PDB entry 5W3M | electron microscopy, 2.26 A resolution | chains A and C of the 6 polymer chains in the assembly

== Chain A ==
Protein: viral protein 1
From: Human rhinovirus 14
UniProtKB: P03303 (POLG_HRV14); residues 1-289 here correspond to UniProt positions 568-856 (UniProt number = residue number + 567)
Chain sequence (289 residues; numbered 1 to 289; the number before each row is that of its first residue):
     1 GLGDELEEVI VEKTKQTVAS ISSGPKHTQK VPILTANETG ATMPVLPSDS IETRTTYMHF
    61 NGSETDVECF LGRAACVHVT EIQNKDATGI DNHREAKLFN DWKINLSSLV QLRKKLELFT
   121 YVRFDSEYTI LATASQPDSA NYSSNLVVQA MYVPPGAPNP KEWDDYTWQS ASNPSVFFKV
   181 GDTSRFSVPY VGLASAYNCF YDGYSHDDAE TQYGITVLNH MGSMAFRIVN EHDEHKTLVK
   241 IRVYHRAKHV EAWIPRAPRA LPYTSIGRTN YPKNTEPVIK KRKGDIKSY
Disordered / not traced: 1-16
Swiss-Prot annotation at these positions:
  - site: Tyr289 (Cleavage)

== Chain C ==
Protein: viral protein 2
From: Human rhinovirus 14
UniProtKB: P03303 (POLG_HRV14); residues 1-262 here correspond to UniProt positions 70-331 (UniProt number = residue number + 69)
Chain sequence (262 residues; numbered 1 to 262; the number before each row is that of its first residue):
     1 SPNVEACGYS DRVQQITLGN STITTQEAAN AVVCYAEWPE YLPDVDASDV NKTSKPDTSV
    61 CRFYTLDSKT WTTGSKGWCW KLPDALKDMG VFGQNMFFHS LGRSGYTVHV QCNATKFHSG
   121 CLLVVVIPEH QLASHEGGNV SVKYTFTHPG ERGIDLSSAN EVGGPVKDVI YNMNGTLLGN
   181 LLIFPHQFIN LRTNNTATIV IPYINSVPID SMTRHNNVSL MVIPIAPLTV PTGATPSLPI
   241 TVTIAPMCTE FSGIRSKSIV PQ
Disordered / not traced: 1-7
Swiss-Prot annotation at these positions:
  - site: Gln262 (Cleavage)

== Chain A / chain C interface ==
Pairs across the interface (106):
  Asn37(A) with Phe188(C)
  Glu38(A) with Gln187(C); Phe188(C), hydrogen bond (backbone-backbone); Asn190(C), hydrogen bond; Thr193(C), hydrogen bond; Asn194(C)
  Thr39(A) with Ala29(C); Asn30(C); Val32(C); His186(C); Gln187(C), hydrogen bond (backbone-side chain)
  Gly40(A) with His186(C)
  Thr120(A) with Glu129(C)
  Tyr121(A) with Glu129(C), hydrogen bond; Ile204(C); Asn205(C); Ser206(C)
  Ala194(A) with Ser206(C); Val207(C), hydrophobic
  Ser195(A) with Ser206(C), hydrogen bond (backbone-backbone)
  Ala196(A) with Ser206(C)
  Asn198(A) with Glu129(C); Ser206(C), hydrogen bond
  Phe200(A) with Glu129(C); Gln131(C)
  Tyr201(A) with Glu129(C); Gln131(C), hydrogen bond (backbone-side chain); Arg214(C); His215(C)
  Asp202(A) with Lys81(C), salt bridge; Glu129(C), hydrogen bond (backbone-side chain); His130(C); His215(C); Asn216(C), hydrogen bond (backbone-backbone)
  Gly203(A) with Arg214(C)
  Tyr204(A) with Val142(C), hydrogen bond (side chain-backbone); Lys143(C), hydrogen bond (side chain-backbone); Tyr144(C), hydrogen bond (side chain-backbone); Thr147(C), hydrogen bond; His148(C); Arg214(C), hydrogen bond (backbone-backbone)
  Ser205(A) with Arg214(C), hydrogen bond (backbone-side chain)
  Asp207(A) with Tyr144(C), hydrogen bond; Thr213(C), hydrogen bond; Arg214(C), hydrogen bond (side chain-backbone); Val260(C)
  Asp208(A) with Tyr144(C); Pro261(C)
  Ala209(A) with Lys143(C); Tyr144(C); Pro261(C)
  Thr211(A) with Ser141(C)
  Gln212(A) with Ser141(C)
  Tyr213(A) with His130(C), hydrogen bond (side chain-backbone); Gln131(C); Leu132(C), hydrogen bond (side chain-backbone); Ser141(C), hydrogen bond (backbone-side chain); Val142(C); Thr147(C)
  Gly214(A) with Gln131(C)
  Ile254(A) with Tyr35(C); Pro128(C), hydrophobic; Ile204(C), hydrophobic
  Pro255(A) with Ile183(C), hydrophobic; Phe184(C)
  Arg256(A) with Pro128(C), hydrogen bond (side chain-backbone); Glu129(C), hydrogen bond (side chain-backbone); Ile183(C); Phe184(C)
  Ala257(A) with Thr176(C); Asn180(C); Ile183(C); Phe184(C)
  Pro258(A) with Thr176(C); Asn180(C)
  Arg259(A) with Asn174(C), hydrogen bond (side chain-backbone); Gly175(C)
  Ala260(A) with Gly175(C), hydrogen bond (backbone-backbone); Leu177(C), hydrophobic
  Leu261(A) with Tyr171(C), hydrophobic; Gly175(C), hydrogen bond (backbone-backbone)
  Thr264(A) with Gly138(C), hydrogen bond (side chain-backbone)
  Ser265(A) with Gly138(C); Asn139(C)
  Gly267(A) with Gln131(C), hydrogen bond (backbone-side chain)
  Arg268(A) with Gln131(C); Asn139(C), hydrogen bond (side chain-backbone); Val140(C)
  Thr269(A) with Gln131(C), hydrogen bond (side chain-backbone); Leu132(C), hydrogen bond (side chain-backbone); Ala133(C), hydrogen bond (side chain-backbone); Asn174(C)
  Asn270(A) with Ala133(C); Ser134(C), hydrogen bond (side chain-backbone); Gly138(C), hydrogen bond (side chain-backbone); Asn139(C); Val140(C), hydrogen bond (side chain-backbone)
  Tyr271(A) with Gly137(C); Val166(C); Asp168(C), hydrogen bond; Tyr171(C); Gly175(C)
  Lys273(A) with His135(C); Glu136(C)
  Val278(A) with Tyr171(C), hydrophobic; Leu177(C), hydrophobic
Other interface residues (no listed pair), chain A (43 interface residues in all): Cys199, His206, Ile279
Other interface residues (no listed pair), chain C (53 interface residues in all): Ile127, Leu181, Ile259

== In short ==
The interface between chain A and chain C involves 43 residues on one side and 53 on the other, with 37
hydrogen bonds and 1 salt bridge. Among the polar pairs are Asp202(A)-Lys81(C), Glu38(A)-Asn190(C) and
Glu38(A)-Thr193(C).
Chain A is viral protein 1 and chain C is viral protein 2, both from Human rhinovirus 14; the structure,
CryoEM structure of rhinovirus B14 in complex with C5 Fab (33 degrees Celsius, molar ratio 1:1 ..., was
determined by electron microscopy together with 5W3E, 5W3L and 5W3O from the same study.
